PDB entry 7ODF | electron microscopy, 2.66 A resolution | chains A and F of the 5 polymer chains in the assembly

# Chain A
Protein: Cas_phi3
Organism: Phage #D
Chain sequence (766 residues; row label = number of the first residue in the row):
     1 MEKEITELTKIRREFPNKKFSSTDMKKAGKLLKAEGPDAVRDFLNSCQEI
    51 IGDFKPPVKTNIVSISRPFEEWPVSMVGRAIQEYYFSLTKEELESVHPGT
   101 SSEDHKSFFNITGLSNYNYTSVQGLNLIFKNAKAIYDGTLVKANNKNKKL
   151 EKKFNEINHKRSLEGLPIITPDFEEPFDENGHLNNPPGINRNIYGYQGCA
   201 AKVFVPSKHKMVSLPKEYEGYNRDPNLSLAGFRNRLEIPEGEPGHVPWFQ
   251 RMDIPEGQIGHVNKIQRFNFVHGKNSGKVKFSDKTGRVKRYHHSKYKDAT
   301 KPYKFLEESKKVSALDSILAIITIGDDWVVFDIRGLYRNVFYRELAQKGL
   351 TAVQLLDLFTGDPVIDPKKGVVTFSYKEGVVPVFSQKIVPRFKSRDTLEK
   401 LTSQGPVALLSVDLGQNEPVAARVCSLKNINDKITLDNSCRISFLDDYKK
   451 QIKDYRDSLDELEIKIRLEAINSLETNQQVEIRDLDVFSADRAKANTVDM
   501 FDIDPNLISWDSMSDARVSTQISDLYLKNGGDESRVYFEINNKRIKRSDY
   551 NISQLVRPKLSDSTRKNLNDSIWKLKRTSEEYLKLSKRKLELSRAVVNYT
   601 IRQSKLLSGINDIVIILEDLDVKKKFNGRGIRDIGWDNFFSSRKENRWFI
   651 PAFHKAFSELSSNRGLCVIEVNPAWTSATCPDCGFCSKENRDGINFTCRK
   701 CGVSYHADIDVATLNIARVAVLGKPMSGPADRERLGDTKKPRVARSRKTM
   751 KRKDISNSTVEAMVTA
Not modelled in the structure: 1-7, 161-179, 730-766
Bound ions: Ni2+: Asp413 (shared with 1 residue of chain C); Zn2+: Cys680, Cys683, Cys701
From the paper describing this entry:
  - binding site for the 43-nt RNA strand (chain F): Arg338, Arg535, Phe538, Arg547, Leu555, Gly630, Arg643
  - binding site for the 9-nt DNA strand: Lys26, Lys30, Gln123
  - binding site for the 24-nt DNA strand: Lys55, Gln123, Gln197, Thr360
  - contacts within the chain: Gln123-Gln197 (hydrogen bond), Gln123-Gly198 (backbone contact)
  - mutagenesis - K30A, K30A/Q123A/Q197A, K55A, K55A/T360A, Q123A, Q123A/Q197A, Q197A, T360A, K377A, G630V: decreased catalytic activity
  - mutagenesis - K26A: unchanged catalytic activity
  - mutagenesis - W510A, M513A, W636A, F639A, F640A: decreased expression
  - mutagenesis - R643E: decreased catalytic activity on target dsDNA
  - binding site for the 2-nt DNA strand: Asp413, Glu618, Arg691
  - Ni2+ coordination: Asp413, Glu618
  - catalytic residues: Asp413, Glu618
  - catalytic residues: Asp708 (proposed by the authors, not directly observed)
  - mutagenesis - G630V, D708A: abolished catalytic activity
  - conformationally variable residues (order/disorder transition): Lys160 to Asn180

# Chain F
Molecule: 43-nt RNA strand
Sequence (43 nucleotides; each row starts with the number of its first residue):
     2 AUUGAUUGCCCAGUACGCUGGGACAGCUGGUAAUGGGAUACCU

# How chain A and chain F interact
Contacting residue pairs (158):
  Phe54(A) with A26(F), sugar contact
  Pro57(A) with A26(F), base contact; G27(F), sugar contact
  Lys59(A) with G27(F), hydrogen bond to the phosphate; C28(F), salt bridge to the phosphate
  Asn61(A) with U8(F), base contact; G9(F), hydrogen bond to the sugar
  Lys142(A) with G31(F), base contact
  Asn185(A) with G31(F), sugar contact; U32(F), sugar contact
  Pro186(A) with G31(F), sugar contact
  Pro187(A) with G30(F), sugar contact
  Gly188(A) with G30(F), hydrogen bond to the sugar
  Asn190(A) with U29(F), sugar contact
  Asn192(A) with C28(F), hydrogen bond to the sugar
  Arg223(A) with U7(F), hydrogen bond to the base
  Leu229(A) with U7(F), base contact
  Ala230(A) with A2(F), base contact
  Gly231(A) with A2(F), base contact
  Phe232(A) with A2(F), hydrogen bond to the sugar; U3(F), base contact; A6(F), sugar contact; U7(F), phosphate contact
  Arg233(A) with A2(F), base contact; U3(F), sugar contact; G5(F), base contact
  Asn234(A) with U3(F), hydrogen bond to the phosphate; U4(F), hydrogen bond to the phosphate; G5(F), base contact
  Arg235(A) with U4(F), hydrogen bond to the base; G5(F), hydrogen bond to the base; U20(F), salt bridge to the phosphate; G21(F), salt bridge to the phosphate
  Gly244(A) with C19(F), hydrogen bond to the phosphate
  His245(A) with G18(F), hydrogen bond to the sugar; C19(F), phosphate contact
  Val246(A) with C19(F), phosphate contact; U20(F), phosphate contact
  Pro247(A) with G18(F), base contact; C19(F), sugar contact
  Phe249(A) with A16(F), stacking on the base; G18(F), base contact
  Gln250(A) with G14(F), base contact; C19(F), hydrogen bond to the sugar; U20(F), sugar contact
  Phe270(A) with A16(F), base contact
  Val271(A) with A16(F), hydrogen bond to the base
  Lys274(A) with G14(F), phosphate contact; U15(F), hydrogen bond to the phosphate; A16(F), salt bridge to the phosphate
  Asn275(A) with G14(F), hydrogen bond to the sugar
  Ser276(A) with G14(F), sugar contact; U15(F), hydrogen bond to the sugar; A16(F), hydrogen bond to the base
  Gly277(A) with U20(F), sugar contact
  Lys278(A) with U20(F), hydrogen bond to the sugar; G21(F), sugar contact
  Val279(A) with U20(F), phosphate contact; G21(F), phosphate contact
  Lys280(A) with U4(F), hydrogen bond to the base; U20(F), phosphate contact; G21(F), hydrogen bond to the phosphate
  Phe281(A) with U4(F), hydrogen bond to the base
  Ser282(A) with U4(F), sugar contact
  Lys284(A) with U4(F), hydrogen bond to the base; G5(F), sugar contact; G21(F), phosphate contact; G22(F), salt bridge to the phosphate
  Thr285(A) with G5(F), sugar contact
  Gly286(A) with G5(F), hydrogen bond to the sugar; A6(F), base contact
  Arg287(A) with A6(F), sugar contact; U8(F), salt bridge to the phosphate; G9(F), hydrogen bond to the base; C10(F), base contact
  Val288(A) with G5(F), base contact; A6(F), hydrogen bond to the sugar; U7(F), sugar contact; U8(F), phosphate contact
  Lys289(A) with U8(F), phosphate contact
  Arg290(A) with U7(F), salt bridge to the phosphate; U8(F), hydrogen bond to the phosphate
  Tyr291(A) with U8(F), phosphate contact
  His292(A) with C19(F), phosphate contact; U20(F), salt bridge to the phosphate
  His293(A) with G9(F), salt bridge to the phosphate
  Ser294(A) with G9(F), hydrogen bond to the phosphate; C10(F), phosphate contact
  Lys295(A) with C19(F), base contact; U20(F), salt bridge to the phosphate
  Tyr296(A) with C17(F), phosphate contact; G18(F), hydrogen bond to the base; C19(F), hydrogen bond to the phosphate
  Lys297(A) with C10(F), salt bridge to the phosphate; C11(F), salt bridge to the phosphate
  Lys301(A) with C17(F), sugar contact
  Pro302(A) with G18(F), phosphate contact
  Tyr303(A) with G18(F), phosphate contact; C19(F), hydrogen bond to the phosphate
  Lys304(A) with G18(F), hydrogen bond to the phosphate
  Phe305(A) with G18(F), sugar contact
  Asp316(A) with U7(F), hydrogen bond to the base
  Ile318(A) with U7(F), base contact
  Asp332(A) with U8(F), sugar contact
  Arg334(A) with U7(F), hydrogen bond to the base; U8(F), hydrogen bond to the sugar
  Gly335(A) with U8(F), base contact
  Tyr337(A) with U7(F), phosphate contact
  Arg338(A) with A6(F), base contact; U8(F), hydrogen bond to the base; G9(F), hydrogen bond to the base; A24(F), base contact; C25(F), hydrogen bond to the base
  Phe341(A) with A6(F), sugar contact; U7(F), phosphate contact
  Tyr342(A) with A6(F), base contact; C25(F), base contact
  Arg343(A) with C25(F), hydrogen bond to the phosphate; A26(F), salt bridge to the phosphate
  Ser534(A) with U44(F), hydrogen bond to the sugar
  Arg535(A) with U44(F), hydrogen bond to the sugar
  Phe538(A) with C43(F), base contact
  Arg547(A) with C43(F), hydrogen bond to the base; U44(F), base contact
  Leu555(A) with C43(F), base contact
  Arg557(A) with A39(F), salt bridge to the phosphate
  Lys559(A) with U40(F), salt bridge to the phosphate
  Arg565(A) with A39(F), phosphate contact
  Asn569(A) with A39(F), hydrogen bond to the sugar
  Lys584(A) with C11(F), salt bridge to the phosphate; C12(F), salt bridge to the phosphate
  Lys587(A) with C10(F), hydrogen bond to the sugar; C11(F), sugar contact
  Arg588(A) with C11(F), sugar contact; C12(F), hydrogen bond to the phosphate; A13(F), salt bridge to the phosphate
  Glu591(A) with G23(F), sugar contact; A24(F), sugar contact
  Arg594(A) with A24(F), hydrogen bond to the sugar; G27(F), salt bridge to the phosphate
  Ala595(A) with G23(F), phosphate contact; A24(F), sugar contact
  Asn598(A) with A24(F), hydrogen bond to the phosphate; C25(F), hydrogen bond to the phosphate
  Lys623(A) with A34(F), sugar contact
  Lys624(A) with A34(F), phosphate contact
  Asn627(A) with U35(F), sugar contact
  Gly628(A) with G36(F), sugar contact
  Arg629(A) with G36(F), phosphate contact
  Gly630(A) with G36(F), hydrogen bond to the phosphate; G37(F), hydrogen bond to the phosphate
  Ser642(A) with G37(F), phosphate contact; G38(F), sugar contact
  Arg643(A) with G37(F), salt bridge to the phosphate; G38(F), hydrogen bond to the phosphate
  Arg647(A) with G36(F), sugar contact
  Asn663(A) with A26(F), base contact
  Arg664(A) with C25(F), salt bridge to the phosphate
Interface residues without a listed pair, chain A (105 interface residues in all): Lys55, Pro56, Ile189, Leu236, Pro243, Trp248, Asn269, Asp283, Asn339, Leu560, Arg602, Arg632, Ser641
Interface residues without a listed pair, chain F (42 interface residues in all): A33, C42

# Overview
Chain A and chain F form an interface of 105 and 42 residues respectively, with 51 hydrogen bonds, 21 salt
bridges and 1 aromatic stacking contact. Polar contacts include Arg223(A)-U7(F), Arg235(A)-U4(F) and
Arg235(A)-G5(F). The paper reports catalytic residues Asp413(A), Glu618(A) and Asp708(A); K30A,
K30A/Q123A/Q197A and K55A of chain A, among others, reduce catalytic activity; 18 substitutions were tested in
all.
Chain A is Cas_phi3 (Phage #D) and chain F is a 43-nt RNA strand; the structure, Structure of the
mini-RNA-guided endonuclease CRISPR-Cas_phi3, was determined by electron microscopy.
